6SMG - chains C and D of the 4 polymer chains in the assembly; structure by electron microscopy, 3.50 A resolution.

# Chain C
Name: Capsid protein VP3
Source organism: Coxsackievirus A10
Notes: EC 3.4.22.29, 3.6.1.15, 3.4.22.28, 2.7.7.48
UniProt: Q6JKR9 (Q6JKR9_9ENTO); residues 1-240 here correspond to UniProt positions 325-564 (UniProt number = residue number + 324)
Sequence (240 residues; each row starts with the number of its first residue):
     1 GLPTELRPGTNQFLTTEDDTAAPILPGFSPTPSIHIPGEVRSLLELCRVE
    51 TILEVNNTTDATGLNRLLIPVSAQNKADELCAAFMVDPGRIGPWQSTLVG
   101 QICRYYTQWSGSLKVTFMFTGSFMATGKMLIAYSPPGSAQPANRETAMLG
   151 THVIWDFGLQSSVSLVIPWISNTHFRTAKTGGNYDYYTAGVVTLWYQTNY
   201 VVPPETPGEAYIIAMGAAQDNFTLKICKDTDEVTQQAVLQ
From the paper describing this entry:
  - conformationally variable residues (order/disorder transition): Thr173 to Gly182

# Chain D
Name: Capsid protein VP4
Source organism: Coxsackievirus A10
Notes: EC 3.4.22.29, 3.6.1.15, 3.4.22.28, 2.7.7.48
UniProt: Q6JKR9 (Q6JKR9_9ENTO); residue numbers follow UniProt; this construct covers 1-69
Sequence (69 residues; row label = number of the first residue in the row):
     1 MGAQVSSQRSGSHETGNVATGGSTINFTNINYYKDSYAASASRQDFTQDP
    51 KKFTQPVLDSIRELSAPLN
Disordered / not traced: 1-27, 69

# Chain C / chain D interface
Pairs across the interface (30; chain C residue first):
  Asp18(C) - Ser40(D)
  Asp18(C) - Ala41(D)
  Asp19(C) - Ser40(D)
  Thr20(C) - Tyr32(D)
  Thr20(C) - Tyr33(D)
  Thr20(C) - Ala38(D)
  Ala21(C) - Ala38(D)
  Ala22(C) - Tyr33(D)
  Pro23(C) - Tyr33(D)
  Pro23(C) - Tyr37(D)
  Pro23(C) - Ala38(D)
  Leu25(C) - Asp35(D)
  Leu25(C) - Tyr37(D)  hydrogen bond (backbone-side chain)
  Pro26(C) - Asp35(D)
  Gly27(C) - Asp35(D)  hydrogen bond (backbone-side chain)
  Phe28(C) - Asp35(D)
  Glu39(C) - Lys52(D)  hydrogen bond (backbone-side chain)
  Arg41(C) - Thr47(D)
  Ser42(C) - Gln48(D)
  Leu44(C) - Gln48(D)
  Glu45(C) - Thr47(D)
  Glu45(C) - Gln48(D)
  Glu45(C) - Asp49(D)  hydrogen bond (side chain-backbone)
  Glu45(C) - Phe53(D)
  Arg48(C) - Gln48(D)  hydrogen bond
  Arg48(C) - Pro50(D)
  Arg48(C) - Thr54(D)
  Val49(C) - Phe53(D)  hydrophobic
  Gln160(C) - Ala66(D)
  Gln160(C) - Pro67(D)
Also at the interface, not in a pair above, chain C (21 interface residues in all): Ile24, Gly38, Val40
Also at the interface, not in a pair above, chain D (19 interface residues in all): Ile30, Ala39, Leu68

# In short
21 residues of chain C and 19 residues of chain D are in contact; the contacts include 5 hydrogen bonds. Polar
pairs include Leu25(C)-Tyr37(D), Gly27(C)-Asp35(D) and Glu39(C)-Lys52(D). The paper reports conformational
variability at Thr173(C).
Here chain C is Capsid protein VP3 and chain D is Capsid protein VP4, both from Coxsackievirus A10. Entry 6SMG
(Structure of Coxsackievirus A10) was determined by electron microscopy, deposited together with 6SNB and
6SNW.
